PDB entry 7MSC | electron microscopy, 2.97 A resolution | chains A and L of the 55 polymer chains in the assembly

# Chain A
Molecule: 23S rRNA
From: Mycobacterium tuberculosis (strain ATCC 25618 / H37Rv)
Sequence (3138 nucleotides; numbered 1 to 3138; the number before each row is that of its first residue):
     1 UUGUAAGUGUCUAAGGGCGCAUGGUGGAUGCCUUGGCAUCGAGAGCCGAU
    51 GAAGGACGUGGGAGGCUGCGAUAUGCCUCGGGGAGCUGUCAACCGAGCGU
   101 GGAUCCGAGGAUUUCCGAAUGGGGAAACCCAGCACGAGUGAUGUCGUGCU
   151 ACCCGCAUCUGAAUAUAUAGGGUGCGGGAGGGAACGCGGGGAAGUGAAAC
   201 AUCUCAGUACCCGUAGGAGGAGAAAACAAUUGUGAUUCCGCAAGUAGUGG
   251 CGAGCGAACGCGGAACAGGCUAAACCGCACGCAUGGGUAACCGGGUAGGG
   301 GUUGUGUGUGCGGGGUUGUGGGAGGAUAUGUCUCAGCGCUACCCGGCUGA
   351 GAGGCAGUCAGAAAGUGUCGUGGUUAGCGGAAGUGGCCUGGGAUGGUCUG
   401 CCGUAGACGGUGAGAGCCCGGUACGCGAAAACCCGGCACCUGCCUAGUAU
   451 CAAUUCCCGAGUAGCAGCGGGCCCGUGGAAUCCGCUGUGAAUCCGCCGGG
   501 ACCACCCGGUAAGCCUAAAUACUCCUCGAUGACCGAUAGCGGAUUAGUAC
   551 CGUGAGGGAAUGGUGAAAAGUACCCCGGGAGGGGAGUGAAAGAGUACCUG
   601 AAACCGUGUGCCUACAAUCCGUCAGAGCCUCCUUUUCCUCUCCGGAGGAG
   651 GGUGGUGAUGGCGUGCCUUUUGAAGAAUGAGCCUGCGAGUCAGGGACAUG
   701 UCGCAAGGUUAACCCGUGUGGGGUAGCCGCAGCGAAAGCGAGUCUGAAUA
   751 GGGCGACCCACACGCGCAUACGCGCGUGUGAAUAGUGGCGUGUUCUGGAC
   801 CCGAAGCGGAGUGAUCUACCCAUGGCCAGGGUGAAGCGCGGGUAAGACCG
   851 CGUGGAGGCCCGAACCCACUUAGGUUGAAGACUGAGGGGAUGAGCUGUGG
   901 GUAGGGGUGAAAGGCCAAUCAAACUCCGUGAUAGCUGGUUCUCCCCGAAA
   951 UGCAUUUAGGUGCAGCGUUGCGUGGUUCACCGCGGAGGUAGAGCUACUGG
  1001 AUGGCCGAUGGGCCCUACUAGGUUACUGACGUCAGCCAAACUCCGAAUGC
  1051 CGUGGUGUAAAGCGUGGCAGUGAGACGGCGGGGGAUAAGCUCCGUACGUC
  1101 GAAAGGGAAACAGCCCAGAUCGCCGGCUAAGGCCCCCAAGCGUGUGCUAA
  1151 GUGGGAAAGGAUGUGCAGUCGCAAAGACAACCAGGAGGUUGGCUUAGAAG
  1201 CAGCCACCCUUGAAAGAGUGCGUAAUAGCUCACUGGUCAAGUGAUUGUGC
  1251 GCCGAUAAUGUAGCGGGGCUCAAGCACACCGCCGAAGCCGCGGCACAUCC
  1301 ACCUUGUGGUGGGUGUGGGUAGGGGAGCGUCCCUCAUUCAGCGAAGCCAC
  1351 CGGGUGACCGGUGGUGGAGGGUGGGGGAGUGAGAAUGCAGGCAUGAGUAG
  1401 CGACAAGGCAAGUGAGAACCUUGCCCGCCGAAAGACCAAGGGUUCCUGGG
  1451 CCAGGCCAGUCCGCCCAGGGUGAGUCGGGACCUAAGGCGAGGCCGACAGG
  1501 CGUAGUCGAUGGACAACGGGUUGAUAUUCCCGUACCCGUGUGUGGGCGCC
  1551 CGUGACGAAUCAGCGGUACUAACCACCCAAAACCGGAUCGAUCACUCCCC
  1601 UUCGGGGGUGUGGAGUUCUGGGGCUGCGUGGGAACUUCGCUGGUAGUAGU
  1651 CAAGCGAAGGGGUGACGCAGGAAGGUAGCCGUACCAGUCAGUGGUAACAC
  1701 UGGGGCAAGCCGGUAGGGAGAGCGAUAGGCAAAUCCGUCGCUCACUAAUC
  1751 CUGAGAGGUGACGCAUAGCCGGUUGAGGCGAAUUCGGUGAUCCUCUGCUG
  1801 CCAAGAAAAGCCUCUAGCGAGCACACACACGGCCCGUACCCCAAACCGAC
  1851 ACAGGUGGUCAGGUAGAGCAUACCAAGGCGUACGAGAUAACUAUGGUUAA
  1901 GGAACUCGGCAAAAUGCCCCCGUAACUUCGGGAGAAGGGGGACCGGAAUA
  1951 UCGUGAACACCCUUGCGGUGGGAGCGGGAUCCGGUCGCAGAAACCAGUGA
  2001 GGAGCGACUGUUUACUAAAAACACAGGUCCGUGCGAAGUCGCAAGACGAU
  2051 GUAUACGGACUGACGCCUGCCCGGUGCUGGAAGGUUAAGAGGACCCGUUA
  2101 ACCCGCAAGGGUGAAGCGGAGAAUUUAAGCCCCAGUAAACGGCGGUGGUA
  2151 ACUAUAACCAUCCUAAGGUAGCGAAAUUCCUUGUCGGGUAAGUUCCGACC
  2201 UGCACGAAUGGCGUAACGACUUCUCAACUGUCUCAACCAUAGACUCGGCG
  2251 AAAUUGCACUACGAGUAAAGAUGCUCGUUACGCGCGGCAGGACGAAAAGA
  2301 CCCCGGGACCUUCACUACAACUUGGUAUUGAUGUUCGGUACGGUUUGUGU
  2351 AGGAUAGGUGGGAGACUGUGAAACCUCGACGCCAGUUGGGGCGGAGUCGU
  2401 UGUUGAAAUACCACUCUGAUCGUAUUGGGCAUCUAACCUCGAACCCUGAA
  2451 UCGGGUUUAGGGACAGUGCCUGGCGGGUAGUUUAACUGGGGCGGUUGCCU
  2501 CCUAAAAUGUAACGGAGGCGCCCAAAGGUUCCCUCAACCUGGACGGCAAU
  2551 CAGGUGGCGAGUGUAAAUGCACAAGGGAGCUUGACUGCGAGACUUACAAG
  2601 UCAAGCAGGGACGAAAGUCGGGAUUAGUGAUCCGGCACCCCCGAGUGGAA
  2651 GGGGUGUCGCUCAACGGAUAAAAGGUACCCCGGGGAUAACAGGCUGAUCU
  2701 UCCCCAAGAGUCCAUAUCGACGGGAUGGUUUGGCACCUCGAUGUCGGCUC
  2751 GUCGCAUCCUGGGGCUGGAGCAGGUCCCAAGGGUUGGGCUGUUCGCCCAU
  2801 UAAAGCGGCACGCGAGCUGGGUUUAGAACGUCGUGAGACAGUUCGGUCUC
  2851 UAUCCGCCGCGCGCGUCAGAAACUUGAGGAAACCUGUCCCUAGUACGAGA
  2901 GGACCGGGACGGACGAACCUCUGGUGCACCAGUUGUCCCGCCAGGGGCAC
  2951 CGCUGGAUAGCCACGUUCGGUCAGGAUAACCGCUGAAAGCAUCUAAGCGG
  3001 GAAACCUUCUCCAAGAUCAGGUUUCUCACCCACUUGGUGGGAUAAGGCCC
  3051 CCCGCAGAACACGGGUUCAAUAGGUCAGACCUGGAAGCUCAGUAAUGGGU
  3101 GUAGGGAACUGGUGCUAACCGGCCGAAAACUUACAACA
Disordered / not traced: 1-4, 1013-1022, 3133-3138
Modified residues: 5MU (5-methyluridine 5'-monophosphate) at position 2177; OMG (o2'-methylguanosine-5'-monophosphate) at position 2791
Bound ions: Mg2+ site 1: C31, G1370; Mg2+ site 2: C46, G217; Mg2+ site 3: G65, U89; Mg2+ site 4 near U72 (its only coordinating residue here); Mg2+ site 5 near U120 (its only coordinating residue here); Mg2+ site 6: A162, U166; Mg2+ site 7: G194, U2481; Mg2+ site 8: A199, C200; Mg2+ site 9 near G220 (its only coordinating residue here); Mg2+ site 10 near C251 (its only coordinating residue here); Mg2+ site 11: G379, G421; Mg2+ site 12: U411, C418; 153 more Mg2+ sites not listed
Residues lining bound ligands: N-formylmethionine (FME): G2299, A2300, C2301, A2689, U2744, U2823

# Chain L
Name: 50S ribosomal protein L15
From: Mycobacterium tuberculosis (strain ATCC 25618 / H37Rv)
Reference sequence: P9WHD7 (RL15_MYCTU); residues 1-146 here = UniProt positions 1-146
Sequence (146 residues; numbered 1 to 146; the number before each row is that of its first residue):
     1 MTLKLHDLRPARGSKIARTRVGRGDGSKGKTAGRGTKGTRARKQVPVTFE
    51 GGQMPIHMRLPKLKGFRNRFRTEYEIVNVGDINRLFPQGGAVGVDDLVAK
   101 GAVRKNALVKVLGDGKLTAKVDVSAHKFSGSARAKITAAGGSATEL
Disordered / not traced: 1, 146
Bound ions: Mg2+: Thr36 (shared with U1071(A) of chain A)

# How chain A and chain L interact
Contacting residue pairs - 164 pairs, chain A then chain L:
  A198(A) - Phe49(L)  base contact
  A246(A) - Arg67(L)  hydrogen bond to the phosphate
  A246(A) - Arg69(L)  hydrogen bond to the sugar
  G247(A) - Arg67(L)  salt bridge to the phosphate
  C251(A) - Lys62(L)  hydrogen bond to the sugar
  G252(A) - Met58(L)  sugar contact
  A253(A) - Thr48(L)  phosphate contact
  A253(A) - His57(L)  phosphate contact
  U668(A) - Lys30(L)  phosphate contact
  U669(A) - Lys30(L)  salt bridge to the phosphate
  U669(A) - Lys37(L)  hydrogen bond to the phosphate
  U670(A) - Lys37(L)  salt bridge to the phosphate
  G689(A) - Val21(L)  sugar contact
  G689(A) - Arg23(L)  salt bridge to the phosphate
  G689(A) - Ala32(L)  base contact
  G689(A) - Arg34(L)  hydrogen bond to the base
  U690(A) - Arg18(L)  salt bridge to the phosphate
  C691(A) - Arg18(L)  salt bridge to the phosphate
  G700(A) - Gly13(L)  hydrogen bond to the sugar
  G700(A) - Ser14(L)  hydrogen bond to the base
  U701(A) - Ala11(L)  sugar contact
  U701(A) - Arg12(L)  sugar contact
  U701(A) - Gly13(L)  sugar contact
  U701(A) - Ser14(L)  sugar contact
  A706(A) - Gly101(L)  sugar contact
  G707(A) - Lys100(L)  phosphate contact
  G707(A) - Gly101(L)  phosphate contact
  U724(A) - Lys105(L)  hydrogen bond to the sugar
  C728(A) - Arg104(L)  base contact
  G729(A) - Arg104(L)  hydrogen bond to the base
  C730(A) - Glu75(L)  hydrogen bond to the base
  C730(A) - Arg104(L)  base contact
  A731(A) - Ile76(L)  base contact
  A731(A) - Asn78(L)  hydrogen bond to the base
  A731(A) - Leu112(L)  base contact
  C733(A) - Arg71(L)  base contact
  G734(A) - Arg71(L)  hydrogen bond to the base
  A735(A) - Lys64(L)  salt bridge to the phosphate
  A735(A) - Gly65(L)  sugar contact
  A735(A) - Phe66(L)  hydrogen bond to the sugar
  A736(A) - Phe66(L)  phosphate contact
  A736(A) - Asn68(L)  hydrogen bond to the phosphate
  A737(A) - Asn68(L)  hydrogen bond to the phosphate
  A737(A) - Arg71(L)  salt bridge to the phosphate
  G738(A) - Arg71(L)  hydrogen bond to the base
  G740(A) - Ile76(L)  base contact
  G740(A) - Lys110(L)  hydrogen bond to the base
  G740(A) - Leu112(L)  base contact
  G740(A) - Ser129(L)  phosphate contact
  G740(A) - Gly130(L)  hydrogen bond to the phosphate
  A741(A) - Leu112(L)  phosphate contact
  A741(A) - Gly113(L)  hydrogen bond to the phosphate
  A741(A) - Asp114(L)  sugar contact
  A741(A) - Ser129(L)  hydrogen bond to the phosphate
  A741(A) - Ser131(L)  phosphate contact
  G776(A) - Lys116(L)  salt bridge to the phosphate
  G790(A) - Ser14(L)  sugar contact
  G790(A) - Lys15(L)  sugar contact
  G790(A) - Ile16(L)  sugar contact
  U791(A) - Ile16(L)  sugar contact
  G792(A) - Thr19(L)  hydrogen bond to the phosphate
  U794(A) - Gln44(L)  phosphate contact
  C795(A) - Gln44(L)  phosphate contact
  C800(A) - Arg34(L)  base contact
  C800(A) - Ala41(L)  hydrogen bond to the base
  A933(A) - Lys43(L)  salt bridge to the phosphate
  G934(A) - Thr39(L)  hydrogen bond to the sugar
  G934(A) - Lys43(L)  salt bridge to the phosphate
  C935(A) - Lys37(L)  phosphate contact
  C935(A) - Gly38(L)  phosphate contact
  U936(A) - Lys37(L)  salt bridge to the phosphate
  U936(A) - Arg42(L)  hydrogen bond to the base
  G937(A) - Lys37(L)  phosphate contact
  G937(A) - Arg42(L)  hydrogen bond to the base
  U939(A) - Gly22(L)  hydrogen bond to the sugar
  U939(A) - Lys30(L)  hydrogen bond to the base
  U939(A) - Thr31(L)  base contact
  U940(A) - Gly22(L)  phosphate contact
  U940(A) - Arg23(L)  hydrogen bond to the base
  U940(A) - Gly24(L)  hydrogen bond to the phosphate
  U940(A) - Gly29(L)  phosphate contact
  U940(A) - Lys30(L)  phosphate contact
  C941(A) - Arg20(L)  base contact
  C941(A) - Arg23(L)  base contact
  C941(A) - Gly24(L)  phosphate contact
  U942(A) - Gly24(L)  phosphate contact
  U942(A) - Asp25(L)  hydrogen bond to the phosphate
  U942(A) - Gly26(L)  hydrogen bond to the phosphate
  C943(A) - Gly26(L)  hydrogen bond to the base
  A954(A) - Gln53(L)  hydrogen bond to the sugar
  U955(A) - Gly51(L)  hydrogen bond to the sugar
  U955(A) - Gly52(L)  sugar contact
  U955(A) - Gln53(L)  sugar contact
  G960(A) - Gly38(L)  phosphate contact
  G960(A) - Thr39(L)  hydrogen bond to the sugar
  G960(A) - Gly51(L)  hydrogen bond to the base
  U961(A) - Gly38(L)  phosphate contact
  U961(A) - Thr39(L)  hydrogen bond to the phosphate
  U961(A) - Arg40(L)  phosphate contact
  U961(A) - Val45(L)  phosphate contact
  U961(A) - Phe49(L)  sugar contact
  U961(A) - Gly51(L)  base contact
  G962(A) - Arg40(L)  salt bridge to the phosphate
  G962(A) - Val45(L)  phosphate contact
  G962(A) - Phe49(L)  sugar contact
  G962(A) - Glu50(L)  sugar contact
  G1070(A) - Gly33(L)  phosphate contact
  G1070(A) - Arg34(L)  sugar contact
  U1071(A) - Arg34(L)  phosphate contact
  U1071(A) - Gly35(L)  phosphate contact
  U1071(A) - Thr36(L)  hydrogen bond to the phosphate
  U1307(A) - Arg12(L)  phosphate contact
  A1321(A) - Thr31(L)  phosphate contact
  A1321(A) - Gly35(L)  phosphate contact
  G1322(A) - Thr31(L)  hydrogen bond to the phosphate
  G1322(A) - Gly33(L)  hydrogen bond to the phosphate
  G1322(A) - Arg34(L)  hydrogen bond to the phosphate
  G1322(A) - Gly35(L)  hydrogen bond to the phosphate
  G1323(A) - Lys28(L)  phosphate contact
  G1324(A) - Lys28(L)  salt bridge to the phosphate
  C1335(A) - Leu5(L)  sugar contact
  C1335(A) - His6(L)  hydrogen bond to the sugar
  A1336(A) - His6(L)  sugar contact
  G1373(A) - His6(L)  base contact
  G1374(A) - Leu5(L)  base contact
  G1374(A) - His6(L)  sugar contact
  G1374(A) - Leu8(L)  hydrogen bond to the sugar
  G1374(A) - Arg9(L)  phosphate contact
  G1375(A) - Arg9(L)  phosphate contact
  G1375(A) - Pro10(L)  phosphate contact
  G1376(A) - Pro10(L)  phosphate contact
  G1376(A) - Lys15(L)  phosphate contact
  G1377(A) - Lys15(L)  salt bridge to the phosphate
  U1380(A) - Arg20(L)  hydrogen bond to the base
  G1381(A) - Arg20(L)  hydrogen bond to the base
  G1381(A) - Arg23(L)  salt bridge to the phosphate
  A2596(A) - Gln53(L)  hydrogen bond to the base
  C2597(A) - Ile56(L)  sugar contact
  C2597(A) - Arg59(L)  hydrogen bond to the base
  A2598(A) - Arg59(L)  hydrogen bond to the sugar
  A2630(A) - Met54(L)  base contact
  A2630(A) - Arg59(L)  hydrogen bond to the sugar
  U2631(A) - Met58(L)  hydrogen bond to the sugar
  U2631(A) - Arg59(L)  sugar contact
  U2631(A) - Leu60(L)  sugar contact
  U2631(A) - Pro61(L)  phosphate contact
  C2632(A) - Pro61(L)  phosphate contact
  C2632(A) - Lys62(L)  hydrogen bond to the phosphate
  C2633(A) - Lys62(L)  salt bridge to the phosphate
  C2642(A) - Phe66(L)  sugar contact
  C2642(A) - Asn68(L)  hydrogen bond to the sugar
  G2643(A) - Phe70(L)  sugar contact
  A2644(A) - Arg69(L)  base contact
  A2644(A) - Phe70(L)  sugar contact
  G2652(A) - Phe66(L)  base contact
  G2653(A) - Gly65(L)  hydrogen bond to the phosphate
  G2653(A) - Phe66(L)  sugar contact
  G2654(A) - Lys64(L)  phosphate contact
  G2654(A) - Gly65(L)  hydrogen bond to the phosphate
  U2655(A) - Lys64(L)  phosphate contact
  G2666(A) - Gln53(L)  hydrogen bond to the base
  G2666(A) - Met54(L)  hydrogen bond to the sugar
  G2666(A) - Arg59(L)  base contact
  G2667(A) - Met54(L)  base contact
Other interface residues (no listed pair), chain A (93 interface residues in all): C702, A725, G726, C739, C775, C801, A1069, C1328, C2641, A2668
Other interface residues (no listed pair), chain L (81 interface residues in all): Asp7, Ala17, Ser27, Ala102, Asn106, Lys127

# Summary
93 residues of chain A face 81 of chain L across their interface, with 57 hydrogen bonds and 17 salt bridges.
Polar pairs include G689(A)-Arg34(L), G700(A)-Ser14(L) and G729(A)-Arg104(L). Bound to chain A:
N-formylmethionine. C31(A) and G1370(A) coordinate Mg2+ site 1.
Chain A is 23S rRNA and chain L is 50S ribosomal protein L15, both from Mycobacterium tuberculosis (strain
ATCC 25618 / H37Rv); the structure, Mtb 70SIC in complex with MtbEttA at Pre_R0 state, was determined by
electron microscopy together with 7MSH, 7MSM, 7MSZ, 7MT2, 7MT3 and 7MT7 from the same study.
